PDB entry 6FIY | X-ray diffraction, 1.09 A resolution | chains A and B

# Chain A (and B)
Name: Iron-dependent peroxidase
From: Klebsiella pneumoniae
Notes: EC 1.11.1.-; chain B of this document is another copy of the same molecule, construct and numbering; everything in this record applies to it too
Reference sequence: A0A0W8ATM9 (A0A0W8ATM9_KLEPN); residue numbers follow UniProt; this construct covers 1-299
Chain sequence (303 residues; each row starts with the number of its first residue; numbers below 1 keep their minus sign (Pro-2 is residue -2)):
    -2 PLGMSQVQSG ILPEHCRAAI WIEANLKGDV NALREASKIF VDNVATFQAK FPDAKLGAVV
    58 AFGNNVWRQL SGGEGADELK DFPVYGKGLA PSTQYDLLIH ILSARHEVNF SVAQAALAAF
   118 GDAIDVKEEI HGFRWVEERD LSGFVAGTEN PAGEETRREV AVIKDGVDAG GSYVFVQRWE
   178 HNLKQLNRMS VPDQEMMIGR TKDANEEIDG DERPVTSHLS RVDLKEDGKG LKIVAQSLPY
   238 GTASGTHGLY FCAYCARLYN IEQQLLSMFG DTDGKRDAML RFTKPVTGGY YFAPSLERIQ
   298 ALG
Unresolved in the structure: -2 to 1 (chain B: fully traced)
Sequence notes: expression tag (-2 to 0, 300); conflict Ala143 (Asp in A0A0W8ATM9), Ala232 (Arg in A0A0W8ATM9)
Bound ions: heme Fe near His215 (its only coordinating residue here); Mg2+ near Asp220 (its only coordinating residue here)
Small-molecule neighbours: heme (HEM): Asp137, Phe141, Val142, Ala143, Gly144, Thr145, Glu146, Phe172, Gln174, Trp176, His178, Ile195, Arg197, His215, Leu216, Val219, Asp220, Lys229, Ile230, Leu246, Phe248, Ile258, Gln261, Leu262, Met265, Met276, Thr280

# Interface between chain A and chain B
Contacting residue pairs (47):
  Arg14(A) - Glu104(B)  salt bridge
  Phe48(A) - Val133(B)  hydrophobic
  His103(A) - Phe130(B)
  Glu104(A) - Arg131(B)
  Glu104(A) - Trp132(B)  hydrogen bond (backbone-side chain)
  Glu104(A) - Val133(B)
  Phe107(A) - Phe130(B)  hydrophobic
  Phe107(A) - Leu138(B)  hydrophobic
  Phe107(A) - Gly238(B)
  Phe107(A) - Thr239(B)
  Phe107(A) - Ala240(B)
  Ser108(A) - Trp132(B)  hydrogen bond
  Ala110(A) - Ala240(B)  hydrophobic
  Gln111(A) - Trp132(B)
  Gln111(A) - Leu180(B)
  Leu114(A) - Ala240(B)
  Leu114(A) - Ser241(B)
  Val123(A) - Ser241(B)
  Glu126(A) - Thr239(B)
  Glu126(A) - Ala240(B)  hydrogen bond (side chain-backbone)
  Glu126(A) - Ser241(B)  hydrogen bond
  His128(A) - Gly238(B)
  His128(A) - Thr239(B)
  Phe130(A) - His103(B)
  Phe130(A) - Phe107(B)  hydrophobic
  Arg131(A) - Glu104(B)
  Trp132(A) - Glu104(B)  hydrogen bond (side chain-backbone)
  Trp132(A) - Ser108(B)  hydrogen bond
  Trp132(A) - Gln111(B)
  Val133(A) - Phe48(B)  hydrophobic
  Val133(A) - Glu104(B)
  Val133(A) - Ser108(B)
  Leu138(A) - Phe107(B)  hydrophobic
  Leu180(A) - Gln111(B)
  Gly238(A) - Phe107(B)
  Gly238(A) - His128(B)
  Thr239(A) - Phe107(B)
  Thr239(A) - Glu126(B)
  Thr239(A) - His128(B)
  Ala240(A) - Phe107(B)
  Ala240(A) - Ala110(B)  hydrophobic
  Ala240(A) - Gln111(B)
  Ala240(A) - Leu114(B)
  Ala240(A) - Glu126(B)  hydrogen bond (backbone-side chain)
  Ser241(A) - Leu114(B)
  Ser241(A) - Val123(B)
  Ser241(A) - Glu126(B)  hydrogen bond
Interface residues without a listed pair, chain A (24 interface residues in all): Val105, Glu134
Interface residues without a listed pair, chain B (25 interface residues in all): Lys47, Arg102, Val105, Gly242

# Overview
The interface between chain A and chain B involves 24 residues on one side and 25 on the other, with 8
hydrogen bonds and 1 salt bridge. Polar contacts include Arg14(A)-Glu104(B), Glu104(A)-Trp132(B) and
Ser108(A)-Trp132(B). Bound to chain A: heme.
Both chains are Iron-dependent peroxidase (Klebsiella pneumoniae). Entry 6FIY (Crystal structure of a
dye-decolorizing peroxidase D143AR232A variant from Klebsiella pneumoniae (KpDyP)) was determined by X-ray
diffraction (same publication as 6FKS, 6FKT and 6FL2).
